6RZU - chains D and E of the 12 polymer chains in the assembly; structure by electron microscopy, 14.70 A resolution (very low resolution: no residue pairs are listed; an interface is given only as per-side residue counts).

# Chain D (and E)
Name: Putative mitochondrial dynamin protein
Organism: Chaetomium thermophilum var. thermophilum DSM 1495
Notes: chain E of this document is another copy of the same molecule, construct and numbering; everything in this record applies to it too
UniProtKB: G0SGC7 (G0SGC7_CHATD); residue numbers follow UniProt; this construct covers 219-913
Sequence (695 residues; each row starts with the number of its first residue):
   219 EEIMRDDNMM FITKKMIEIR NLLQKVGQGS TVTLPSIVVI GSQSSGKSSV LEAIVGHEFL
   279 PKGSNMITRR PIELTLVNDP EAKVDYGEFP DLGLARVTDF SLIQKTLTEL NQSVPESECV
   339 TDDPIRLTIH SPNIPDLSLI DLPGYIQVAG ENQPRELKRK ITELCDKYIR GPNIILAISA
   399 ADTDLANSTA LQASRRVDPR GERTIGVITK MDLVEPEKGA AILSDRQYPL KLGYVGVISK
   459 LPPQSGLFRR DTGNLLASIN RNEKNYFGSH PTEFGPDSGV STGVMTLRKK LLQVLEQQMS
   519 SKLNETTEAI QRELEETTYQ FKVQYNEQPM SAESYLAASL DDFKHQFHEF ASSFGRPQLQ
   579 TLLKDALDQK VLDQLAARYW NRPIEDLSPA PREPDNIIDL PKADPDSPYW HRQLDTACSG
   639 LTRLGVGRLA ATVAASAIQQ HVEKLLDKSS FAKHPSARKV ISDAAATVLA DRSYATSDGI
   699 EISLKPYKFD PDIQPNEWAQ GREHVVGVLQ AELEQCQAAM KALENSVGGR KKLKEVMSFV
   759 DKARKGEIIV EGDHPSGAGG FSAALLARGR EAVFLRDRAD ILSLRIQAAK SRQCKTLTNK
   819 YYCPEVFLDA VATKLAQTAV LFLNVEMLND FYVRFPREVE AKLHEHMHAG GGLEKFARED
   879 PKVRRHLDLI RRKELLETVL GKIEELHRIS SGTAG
Disordered / not traced: 219-223, 333-338, 365-374, 459-470, 911-913
Swiss-Prot annotation at these positions:
  - region: Gly-259 to Ser-266 (G1 motif), Ile-285 to Arg-287 (G2 motif), Asp-359 to Gly-362 (G3 motif), Thr-427 to Asp-430 (G4 motif), Ile-456 to Leu-459 (G5 motif)
  - binding site (GTP): Ser-262, Gly-264, Lys-265, Ser-266, Ser-267, Gly-281, Lys-428, Asp-430, Ser-457
  - binding site (Mg(2+)): Ser-266, Thr-286, Asp-359
Disulfide bonds: Cys-812/Cys-821
Reported in the primary citation:
  - mutagenesis - Y537A, D559A, K562A, R646A: unchanged binding to liposome
  - mutagenesis - Y537A, D559A, K562A, R646A: unchanged catalytic activity on liposome

# Interface between chain D and chain E
At this resolution (15 A) residue pairs are not listed: 10 residues of chain D and 8 of chain E lie at the interface.

# Overview
The interface between chain D and chain E involves 10 residues on one side and 8 on the other. From the paper:
Y537A, D559A and K562A of chain D, among others, leave binding to liposome unchanged; Y537A, D559A and K562A
of chain D, among others, leave catalytic activity on liposome unchanged.
Chain D and chain E are both Putative mitochondrial dynamin protein (Chaetomium thermophilum var. thermophilum
DSM 1495); the structure, Structure of s-Mgm1 decorating the outer surface of tubulated lipid membranes in the
GTPgammaS bound state, was determined by electron microscopy (same publication as 6RZT, 6RZV, 6RZW and 6QL4).
